Entry 5VVR (electron microscopy, 5.80 A resolution (low resolution: residue-level contacts below are approximate; hydrogen-bond / salt-bridge calls are withheld)); this record covers chains D and G of the 16 polymer chains in the assembly.

== Chain D ==
Protein: DNA-directed RNA polymerase II subunit RPB4
From: Saccharomyces cerevisiae (strain ATCC 204508 / S288c)
UniProtKB: P20433 (RPB4_YEAST); residue numbers follow UniProt; this construct covers 1-221
Amino-acid sequence (221 residues; numbered 1 to 221; the number before each row is that of its first residue):
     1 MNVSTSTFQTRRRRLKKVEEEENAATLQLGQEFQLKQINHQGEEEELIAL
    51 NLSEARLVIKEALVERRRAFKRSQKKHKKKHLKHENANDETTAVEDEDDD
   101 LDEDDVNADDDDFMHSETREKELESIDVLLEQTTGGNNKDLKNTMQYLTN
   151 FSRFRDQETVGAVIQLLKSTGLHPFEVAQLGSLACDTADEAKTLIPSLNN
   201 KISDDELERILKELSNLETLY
Not modelled in the structure: 1-3, 74-116

== Chain G ==
Protein: DNA-directed RNA polymerase II subunit RPB7
From: Saccharomyces cerevisiae (strain ATCC 204508 / S288c)
UniProtKB: P34087 (RPB7_YEAST); numbering as in UniProt (aligned over 1-171)
Amino-acid sequence (171 residues; row label = number of the first residue in the row):
     1 MFFIKDLSLNITLHPSFFGPRMKQYLKTKLLEEVEGSCTGKFGYILCVLD
    51 YDNIDIQRGRILPTDGSAEFNVKYRAVVFKPFKGEVVDGTVVSCSQHGFE
   101 VQVGPMKVFVTKHLMPQDLTFNAGSNPPSYQSSEDVITIKSRIRVKIEGC
   151 ISQVSSIHAIGSIKEDYLGAI

== Interface between chain D and chain G ==
Residue-residue contacts (83):
  S4(D) - E33(G)
  T5(D) - S8(G)
  T5(D) - L9(G)
  T5(D) - N10(G)
  S6(D) - L7(G)
  S6(D) - S8(G)
  S6(D) - L9(G)
  S6(D) - F42(G)
  S6(D) - Y74(G)
  E20(D) - K41(G)
  N23(D) - F82(G)
  N23(D) - K83(G)
  A24(D) - F82(G)
  A24(D) - K83(G)
  A25(D) - F82(G)
  A25(D) - K83(G)
  A25(D) - G84(G)
  A25(D) - E85(G)
  L29(D) - F82(G)
  E32(D) - K41(G)
  F33(D) - F3(G)
  F33(D) - K80(G)
  F33(D) - F82(G)
  Q37(D) - K5(G)
  I38(D) - K5(G)
  N39(D) - D6(G)
  H40(D) - D6(G)
  H40(D) - K73(G)
  E45(D) - I4(G)
  E45(D) - K5(G)
  L47(D) - F3(G)
  I48(D) - F2(G)
  I48(D) - F3(G)
  I48(D) - I4(G)
  A49(D) - F2(G)
  A49(D) - F3(G)
  L50(D) - M1(G)
  L50(D) - F2(G)
  L50(D) - I4(G)
  L52(D) - M1(G)
  V58(D) - L49(G)
  R66(D) - E35(G)
  R66(D) - C47(G)
  R66(D) - V48(G)
  R66(D) - Y51(G)
  A69(D) - Y51(G)
  A69(D) - D52(G)
  F70(D) - Y51(G)
  R72(D) - D52(G)
  N138(D) - E35(G)
  N138(D) - G36(G)
  N138(D) - L46(G)
  D140(D) - G36(G)
  D140(D) - Y44(G)
  D140(D) - L46(G)
  D140(D) - P105(G)
  L141(D) - L46(G)
  T144(D) - F2(G)
  T144(D) - G104(G)
  T144(D) - P105(G)
  Y147(D) - Q102(G)
  Y147(D) - G104(G)
  N150(D) - R142(G)
  F151(D) - D88(G)
  F151(D) - G89(G)
  F151(D) - R142(G)
  F151(D) - I171(G)
  F175(D) - F82(G)
  F175(D) - E85(G)
  Q179(D) - E85(G)
  Q179(D) - V86(G)
  S182(D) - M1(G)
  L183(D) - V86(G)
  A184(D) - R144(G)
  E190(D) - R144(G)
  E190(D) - Y167(G)
  T193(D) - E165(G)
  T193(D) - Y167(G)
  L194(D) - V86(G)
  L194(D) - R144(G)
  L194(D) - E165(G)
  L194(D) - Y167(G)
  L194(D) - L168(G)
Interface residues without a listed pair, chain D (50 interface residues in all): T7, F8, E22, A62, R119, N137, L148, A178, D189, I195
Interface residues without a listed pair, chain G (48 interface residues in all): L31, I45, V77, V87, T90, K146, G149

== Overview ==
50 residues of chain D face 48 of chain G across their interface.
Here chain D is DNA-directed RNA polymerase II subunit RPB4 and chain G is DNA-directed RNA polymerase II
subunit RPB7, both from Saccharomyces cerevisiae (strain ATCC 204508 / S288c). Entry 5VVR (Ternary complex of
RNA Pol II, transcription scaffold and Rad26) was determined by electron microscopy, deposited together with
5VVS.
